PDB entry 4AX0 | X-ray diffraction, 1.74 A resolution | chain B

# Chain B
Protein: Metallo-beta-lactamase aim-1
Organism: Pseudomonas aeruginosa
UniProt: B5DCA0 (B5DCA0_PSEAI); the construct lacks a stretch of the UniProt sequence and is renumbered around it, so the offset changes along the chain: 2-45 = UniProt 1-44; 47-57 = UniProt 45-55; 66-76 = UniProt 56-66; 78-87 = UniProt 67-76; 6 more segments
Amino-acid sequence (303 residues; numbered 2 to 319; 15 numbers in that range are skipped by the numbering (no residue carries them; nothing is unmodelled there); the number before each row is that of its first residue):
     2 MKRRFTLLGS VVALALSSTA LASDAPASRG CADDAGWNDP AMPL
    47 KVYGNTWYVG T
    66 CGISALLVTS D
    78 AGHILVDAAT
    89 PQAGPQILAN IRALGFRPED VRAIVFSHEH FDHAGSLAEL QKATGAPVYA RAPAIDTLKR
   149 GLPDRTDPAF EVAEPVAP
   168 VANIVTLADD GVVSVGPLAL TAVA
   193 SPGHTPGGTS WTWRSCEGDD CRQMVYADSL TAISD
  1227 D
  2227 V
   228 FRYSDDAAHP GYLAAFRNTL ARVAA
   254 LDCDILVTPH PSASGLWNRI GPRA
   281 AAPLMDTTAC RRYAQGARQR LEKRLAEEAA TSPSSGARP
Disordered / not traced: 2-27, 313-319
Sequence notes: engineered mutation A157 (Gln145 in B5DCA0)
Cystine bridges: C32-C66, C208-C213, C256-C290
Metal / ion sites: Zn2+ site 1: H116, H118, H196; Zn2+ site 2: D120, H121, H263; Ca2+ near S221 (its only coordinating residue here)

# Summary
H116, H118 and H196 coordinate Zn2+ site 1. D120, H121 and H263 form the Zn2+ site 2.
Chain B is Metallo-beta-lactamase aim-1 (Pseudomonas aeruginosa); the structure, Q157A mutant. Crystal
Structure of the Mobile Metallo-beta-Lactamase AIM-1 from Pseudomonas aeruginosa: Insights into Antibiotic
Binding ..., was determined by X-ray diffraction (same publication as 4AWY and 4AX1).
